PDB entry 7YVC | electron microscopy, 3.00 A resolution | chains A and B of the 3 polymer chains in the assembly

# Chain A (and B)
Protein: FMRFamide-gated Na+ channel
Organism: Aplysia californica
Notes: chain B of this document is another copy of the same molecule, construct and numbering; everything in this record applies to it too
UniProt: Q4TZI8 (Q4TZI8_APLCA); residues 94-558 here correspond to UniProt positions 1-465 (UniProt number = residue number - 93)
Amino-acid sequence (679 residues; each row starts with the number of its first residue):
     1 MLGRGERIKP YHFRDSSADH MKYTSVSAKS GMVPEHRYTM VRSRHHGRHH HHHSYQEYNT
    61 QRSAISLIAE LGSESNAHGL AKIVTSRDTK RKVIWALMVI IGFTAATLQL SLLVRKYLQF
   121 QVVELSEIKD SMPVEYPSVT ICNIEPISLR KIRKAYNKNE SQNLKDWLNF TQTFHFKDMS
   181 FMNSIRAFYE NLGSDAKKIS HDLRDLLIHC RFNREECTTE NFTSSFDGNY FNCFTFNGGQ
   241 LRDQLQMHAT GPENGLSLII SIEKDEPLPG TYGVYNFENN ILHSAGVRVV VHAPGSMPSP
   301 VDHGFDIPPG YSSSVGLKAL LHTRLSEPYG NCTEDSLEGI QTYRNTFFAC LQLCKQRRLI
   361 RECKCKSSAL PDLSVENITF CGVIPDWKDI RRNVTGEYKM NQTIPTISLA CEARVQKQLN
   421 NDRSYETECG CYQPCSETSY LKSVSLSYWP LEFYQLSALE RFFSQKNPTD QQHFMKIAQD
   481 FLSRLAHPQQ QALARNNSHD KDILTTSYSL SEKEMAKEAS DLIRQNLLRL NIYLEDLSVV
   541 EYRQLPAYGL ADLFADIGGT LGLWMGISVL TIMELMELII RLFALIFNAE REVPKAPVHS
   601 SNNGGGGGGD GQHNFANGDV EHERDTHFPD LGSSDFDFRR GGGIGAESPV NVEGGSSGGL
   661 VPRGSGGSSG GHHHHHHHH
Disordered / not traced: 1-90, 489-508, 578-679
Cystine bridges: Cys142-Cys233, Cys210-Cys217, Cys350-Cys431, Cys354-Cys429, Cys363-Cys411, Cys365-Cys381
Covalently attached groups: N-acetylglucosamine (NAG) linked to Asn169, Asn221, Asn331, Asn377, Asn393, Asn401

# Chain A / chain B interface
Residue-residue contacts (101):
  Leu125(A) with Val122(B)
  Ser126(A) with Glu124(B), hydrogen bond
  Ile128(A) with Arg324(B); Gln433(B)
  Asp130(A) with Phe347(B); Gln433(B), hydrogen bond
  Ser131(A) with Arg423(B)
  Met132(A) with Arg423(B), hydrogen bond (backbone-side chain)
  Pro133(A) with Arg423(B)
  Val134(A) with Arg423(B)
  His209(A) with Phe277(B), hydrogen bond (side chain-backbone)
  Arg211(A) with Glu278(B), hydrogen bond (side chain-backbone); Asn279(B); Asn280(B)
  Arg214(A) with Asn420(B)
  His248(A) with Asn420(B); Asn421(B)
  Ala249(A) with Asn420(B)
  Thr250(A) with Asp302(B), hydrogen bond; Phe348(B)
  Gly251(A) with Asp302(B), hydrogen bond (backbone-side chain)
  Pro252(A) with Asn280(B), hydrogen bond (backbone-side chain); Ile281(B), hydrophobic; Val301(B)
  Glu253(A) with Asn229(B); Asn280(B), hydrogen bond (backbone-side chain); Ile281(B); Val301(B)
  Ser257(A) with Asn280(B)
  Ile259(A) with Tyr275(B); Phe277(B), hydrophobic
  Tyr311(A) with Pro308(B), hydrophobic; Tyr311(B)
  Ser312(A) with Ser284(B)
  Ser314(A) with Asp306(B), hydrogen bond
  Ser445(A) with Phe305(B); Asp306(B), hydrogen bond (side chain-backbone)
  Leu446(A) with Asp306(B); Ile307(B), hydrogen bond (backbone-backbone); Pro308(B)
  Ser447(A) with Ile144(B); Ser284(B); Ala285(B); Asp306(B)
  Tyr448(A) with Lys264(B); Ser284(B); Ala285(B), hydrogen bond (backbone-backbone); Pro309(B)
  Trp449(A) with Tyr275(B), hydrogen bond; His283(B); Ser284(B)
  Pro450(A) with His283(B)
  Leu451(A) with Glu145(B); His283(B), hydrogen bond (backbone-backbone); Ser284(B); Ala285(B), hydrophobic
  Glu452(A) with Lys264(B), salt bridge
  Phe453(A) with Pro267(B), hydrophobic; Thr271(B); Tyr272(B); Gly273(B), hydrogen bond (backbone-backbone)
  Tyr454(A) with Gly273(B); Val274(B); Tyr275(B); His283(B)
  Leu456(A) with Tyr272(B), hydrophobic
  Ser457(A) with Gly273(B); Val274(B); Tyr275(B), hydrogen bond (side chain-backbone)
  Ala458(A) with Tyr275(B), hydrophobic
  Arg461(A) with Phe277(B)
  Leu485(A) with Pro269(B)
  Ala486(A) with Gly270(B); Tyr272(B), hydrophobic
  Lys517(A) with Asp521(B)
  Arg529(A) with Tyr275(B), hydrogen bond; Asn280(B); Ile281(B); Leu282(B), hydrogen bond (side chain-backbone); Ser284(B), hydrogen bond
  Asn531(A) with Asn280(B), hydrogen bond (side chain-backbone)
  Tyr533(A) with Arg288(B), hydrogen bond; Asp302(B)
  Glu535(A) with Asp302(B); His303(B)
  Asp536(A) with Phe348(B)
  Leu537(A) with Arg423(B), hydrogen bond (backbone-side chain)
  Ser538(A) with Phe347(B)
  Ala551(A) with Leu112(B)
  Asp552(A) with Lys116(B), salt bridge
  Phe554(A) with Leu108(B), hydrophobic; Leu112(B), hydrophobic
  Ala555(A) with Gln109(B); Leu112(B), hydrophobic
  Gly558(A) with Ala105(B)
  Gly559(A) with Gln109(B)
  Gly562(A) with Gly102(B)
  Leu563(A) with Leu563(B), hydrophobic
  Met565(A) with Met98(B), hydrophobic
  Gly566(A) with Met98(B)
  Leu570(A) with Trp95(B)
Other interface residues (no listed pair), chain A (64 interface residues in all): Asn213, Asn254, Gly255, Glu512, Lys513, Leu545, Asp556
Other interface residues (no listed pair), chain B (62 interface residues in all): Ala106, Leu113, Gln121, Gly304, Leu419, Glu426, Leu446, Ile477, Gln525, Gln544, Asp556, Trp564

# Overview
Chain A and chain B form an interface of 64 and 62 residues respectively, with 23 hydrogen bonds and 2 salt
bridges. Among the polar pairs are Glu452(A)-Lys264(B), Asp552(A)-Lys116(B) and Ser126(A)-Glu124(B).
Covalently linked N-acetylglucosamine: at Asn169(A), Asn221(A), Asn331(A), Asn377(A), Asn393(A) and Asn401(A).
Both chains are FMRFamide-gated Na+ channel (Aplysia californica). Entry 7YVC (Aplysia californica FaNaC in
apo state) was determined by electron microscopy, deposited together with 7YVB.
